5FAN - chain A; structure by X-ray diffraction, 1.90 A resolution.

[Chain A]
Molecule: Hydroxycinnamoyl-CoA shikimate/quinate hydroxycinnamoyltransferase 2
Organism: Panicum virgatum
Reference sequence: R9RYW2 (R9RYW2_PANVG); residues 1-446 here = UniProt positions 1-446
Chain sequence (448 residues; row label = number of the first residue in the row; numbers below 1 keep their minus sign (Gly-1 is residue -1)):
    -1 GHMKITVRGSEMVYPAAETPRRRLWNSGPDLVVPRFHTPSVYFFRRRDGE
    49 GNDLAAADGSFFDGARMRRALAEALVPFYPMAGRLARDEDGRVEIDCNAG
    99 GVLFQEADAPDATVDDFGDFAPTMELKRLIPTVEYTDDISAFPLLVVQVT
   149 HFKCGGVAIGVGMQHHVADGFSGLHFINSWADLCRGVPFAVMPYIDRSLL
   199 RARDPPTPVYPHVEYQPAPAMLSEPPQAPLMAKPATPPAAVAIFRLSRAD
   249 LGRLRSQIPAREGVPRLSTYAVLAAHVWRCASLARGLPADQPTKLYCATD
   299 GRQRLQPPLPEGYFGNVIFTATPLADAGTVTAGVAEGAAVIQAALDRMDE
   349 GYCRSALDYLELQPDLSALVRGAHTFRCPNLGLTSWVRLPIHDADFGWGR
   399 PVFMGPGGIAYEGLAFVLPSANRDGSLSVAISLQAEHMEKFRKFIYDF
Unresolved in the structure: 222-234
Sequence notes: expression tag (-1 to 0); conflict Arg19 (Unk in R9RYW2)
Residues lining bound ligands:
  - 3,4-dihydroxybenzoic acid (DHB): Val31, Pro32, Phe34, Thr36, His163, Ala296, Ile316, Arg369, Phe374, Thr382, Leu412, Phe414
  - p-coumaroyl-CoA (WCA): Thr36, Ser38, Val159, Met161, His163, Asp167, Gly168, Phe169, Gly171, Leu172, Ile175, Arg253, Arg264, Leu265, Ser266, Thr267, Tyr268, Cys295, Ala296, Thr297, Asp298, Gln301, Arg302, Ile316, Leu343, Thr382, Ser383, Trp384, Val385, Arg386, Leu387, Met402
From the paper describing this entry:
  - binding site for 3,4-dihydroxybenzoic acid: His163, Arg369
  - specificity-determining residues: Thr382
  - catalytic residues: His163 (citing earlier work)

[In short]
Chain A binds p-coumaroyl-CoA and 3,4-dihydroxybenzoic acid. From the paper: the catalytic residue His163; a
binding site for 3,4-dihydroxybenzoic acid at His163 and Arg369.
Chain A is Hydroxycinnamoyl-CoA shikimate/quinate hydroxycinnamoyltransferase 2 (Panicum virgatum); the
structure, Crystal structure of PvHCT in complex with p-coumaroyl-CoA and protocatechuate, was determined by
X-ray diffraction, deposited together with 5FAL.
